Entry 7TE1 (X-ray diffraction, 3.50 A resolution); this record covers chains H and D of the 6 polymer chains in the assembly.

== Chain H ==
Name: Ab17 heavy chain
Organism: Homo sapiens
Chain sequence (223 residues; numbered 1 to 223; the number before each row is that of its first residue):
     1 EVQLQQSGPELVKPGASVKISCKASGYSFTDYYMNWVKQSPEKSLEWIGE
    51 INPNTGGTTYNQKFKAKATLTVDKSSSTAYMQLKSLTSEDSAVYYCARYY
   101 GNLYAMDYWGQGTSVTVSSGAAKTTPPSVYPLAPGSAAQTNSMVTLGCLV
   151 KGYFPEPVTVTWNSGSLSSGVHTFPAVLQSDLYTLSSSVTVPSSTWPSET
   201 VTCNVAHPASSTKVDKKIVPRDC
Disordered / not traced: 1, 120-123, 136-141, 177-179, 209-210, 223
Disulfide bonds: Cys-22/Cys-96, Cys-148/Cys-203

== Chain D ==
Name: Spike protein S1
Organism: Homo sapiens
Reference sequence: P0DTC2 (SPIKE_SARS2); residue numbers follow UniProt; this construct covers 319-529
Chain sequence (211 residues; each row starts with the number of its first residue):
   319 RVQPTESIVRFPNITNLCPFGEVFNATRFASVYAWNRKRISNCVADYSVL
   369 YNSASFSTFKCYGVSPTKLNDLCFTNVYADSFVIRGDEVRQIAPGQTGKI
   419 ADYNYKLPDDFTGCVIAWNSNNLDSKVGGNYNYLYRLFRKSNLKPFERDI
   469 STEIYQAGSTPCNGVEGFNCYFPLQSYGFQPTNGVGYQPYRVVVLSFELL
   519 HAPATVCGPKK
Disordered / not traced: 319-334, 389-394, 476-478, 485-486, 516-529
Disulfide bonds: Cys-336/Cys-361, Cys-379/Cys-432
UniProt features mapped onto this chain:
  - region: Arg-403 to Asp-405 (Integrin-binding motif), Asn-448 to Phe-456 (Immunodominant HLA epitope recognized by the CD8+)
  - glycosylation: Thr-323 (O-linked (GalNAc) threonine), Ser-325 (O-linked (HexNAc...) serine), Asn-331 (N-linked (GlcNAc...) (complex) asparagine), Asn-343 (N-linked (GlcNAc...) (complex) asparagine)
  - natural variant: Gly-339 (G339D: In strain: Omicron/BA.1, Omicron/BA.2 and 4 more; G339H: In strain: Omicron/BA.2.75, Omicron/XBB.1.5 and 1 more), Arg-346 (R346K: In strain: Mu/B.1.621; R346T: In strain: Omicron/BQ.1.1, Omicron/XBB.1.5 and 1 more), Leu-368 (L368I: In strain: Omicron/XBB.1.5, Omicron/EG.5.1), Ser-371 (S371F: In strain: Omicron/BA.2, Omicron/BA.2.12.1 and 6 more; S371L: In strain: Omicron/BA.1), Ser-373 (S373P: In strain: Omicron/BA.1, Omicron/BA.2 and 7 more), Ser-375 (S375F: In strain: Omicron/BA.1, Omicron/BA.2 and 7 more), Thr-376 (T376A: In strain: Omicron/BA.2, Omicron/BA.2.12.1 and 5 more), Asp-405 (D405N: In strain: Omicron/BA.2, Omicron/BA.2.12.1 and 6 more), Arg-408 (R408S: In strain: Omicron/BA.2, Omicron/BA.2.12.1 and 6 more), Lys-417 (K417N: In strain: Beta/B.1.351, Omicron/BA.1 and 8 more; K417T: In strain: Gamma/P.1), Asn-440 (N440K: In strain: Omicron/BA.1, Omicron/BA.2 and 7 more), Lys-444 (K444T: In strain: Omicron/BQ.1.1), 16 further natural variant entries in UniProt
  - mutagenesis: Asn-331 (N331Q: Reduced viral infectivity), Asn-343 (N343Q: Reduced viral infectivity), Leu-452 (L452R: Increased resistance to neutralizing antibodies. Decreases HLA binding to NF9 epitope. Increased binding affinity to human ACE2), Tyr-453 (Y453F: Decreased HLA binding to NF9 epitope. Increased binding affinity to human ACE2), Ala-475 (A475V: Increased resistance to neutralizing antibodies), Val-483 (V483A: Increased resistance to neutralizing antibodies), Glu-484 (E484D: Increased replication in human TMEM106B overexpressing cells), Phe-490 (F490L: Increased resistance to neutralizing antibodies and human covalescent sera neutralization), Gln-493 (Q493N: Reduced host ACE2-binding affinity in vitro; Q493Y: Reduced host ACE2-binding affinity in vitro), Asn-501 (N501T: Reduced host ACE2-binding affinity in vitro; N501Y: Increased binding affinity to human ACE2), His-519 (H519P: Increased resistance to human covalescent sera neutralization)

== How chain H and chain D interact ==
Contacting residue pairs (25):
  Asp-31(H) / Thr-415(D)  hydrogen bond
  Tyr-33(H) / Ala-411(D)
  Tyr-33(H) / Gln-414(D)  hydrogen bond
  Asn-52(H) / Pro-412(D)  hydrogen bond (side chain-backbone)
  Asn-52(H) / Gly-413(D)
  Asn-52(H) / Gln-414(D)  hydrogen bond
  Asn-54(H) / Gly-413(D)  hydrogen bond (side chain-backbone)
  Asn-54(H) / Thr-415(D)
  Thr-55(H) / Gly-413(D)
  Thr-55(H) / Asp-427(D)
  Thr-59(H) / Tyr-380(D)
  Gln-62(H) / Ser-383(D)
  Tyr-99(H) / Lys-378(D)  hydrogen bond
  Tyr-100(H) / Arg-408(D)  hydrogen bond (backbone-side chain)
  Gly-101(H) / Arg-408(D)
  Asn-102(H) / Thr-376(D)
  Asn-102(H) / Lys-378(D)
  Asn-102(H) / Val-407(D)
  Asn-102(H) / Arg-408(D)
  Leu-103(H) / Ser-375(D)
  Leu-103(H) / Thr-376(D)
  Leu-103(H) / Gly-404(D)
  Leu-103(H) / Tyr-508(D)  hydrophobic
  Tyr-104(H) / Asp-405(D)  hydrogen bond
  Tyr-104(H) / Arg-408(D)
Interface residues without a listed pair, chain D (18 interface residues in all): Cys-379, Ile-410

== Overview ==
Chain H and chain D form an interface of 13 and 18 residues respectively, with 8 hydrogen bonds. Polar pairs
include Asp-31(H)/Thr-415(D), Tyr-33(H)/Gln-414(D) and Asn-52(H)/Pro-412(D). Curated annotation (UniProt)
lists 11 mutagenesis sites on chain D.
Chain H is Ab17 heavy chain and chain D is Spike protein S1, both from Homo sapiens; the structure, SARS-CoV-2
Receptor Binding Domain in Complex with Ab17, was determined by X-ray diffraction.
